6TM3 - chain A; structure by X-ray diffraction, 1.08 A resolution.

== Chain A ==
Molecule: Bifunctional protein MdtA
Organism: Methylorubrum extorquens AM1
Notes: EC 1.5.1.-, 1.5.1.5
Reference sequence: P55818 (MTDA_METEA); residues 1-288 here = UniProt positions 1-288
Amino-acid sequence (303 residues; each row starts with the number of its first residue):
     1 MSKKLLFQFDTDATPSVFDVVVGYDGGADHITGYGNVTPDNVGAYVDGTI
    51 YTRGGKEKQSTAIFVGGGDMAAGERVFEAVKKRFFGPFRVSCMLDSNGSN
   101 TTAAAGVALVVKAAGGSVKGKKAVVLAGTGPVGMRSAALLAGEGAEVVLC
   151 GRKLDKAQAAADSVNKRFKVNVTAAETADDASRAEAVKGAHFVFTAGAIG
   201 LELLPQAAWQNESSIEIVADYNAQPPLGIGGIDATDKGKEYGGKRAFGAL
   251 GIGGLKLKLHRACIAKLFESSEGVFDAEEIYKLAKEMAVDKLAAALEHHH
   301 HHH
Unresolved in the structure: 1, 291-303
Differences from the reference sequence: expression tag (289-303)
Ion coordination: lithium ion site 1: Asp-155, Gln-158; lithium ion site 2: Asp-180, Leu-203
Residues lining bound ligands:
  - 5,10-dimethylene tetrahydromethanopterin (H4M): Ser-16, Phe-18, Asp-19, Asp-47, Tyr-51, Thr-52, Arg-53, Gly-54, Asn-97, Gly-98, Thr-102, Ile-199, Ala-223, Leu-250, Gly-253, Gly-254, Lys-256, Leu-257, Arg-261
  - NADP (NAP; NADP nicotinamide-adenine-dinucleotide phosphate): Asn-97, Gly-98, Thr-102, Ala-127, Thr-129, Gly-130, Pro-131, Val-132, Gly-133, Gly-151, Arg-152, Lys-156, Arg-183, Ala-196, Gly-197, Ala-198, Ile-199, Leu-201, Leu-203, Tyr-221, Asn-222, Ala-249, Ile-252, Gly-253, Lys-256
UniProt features mapped onto this chain:
  - binding site (NADP(+)): Thr-129 to Val-132, Arg-152 to Lys-156, Thr-195 to Ala-198, Lys-256

== In short ==
Chain A binds NADP and 5,10-dimethylene tetrahydromethanopterin. Asp-155 and Gln-158 form the lithium ion site
1. Asp-180 and Leu-203 form the lithium ion site 2. From UniProt: 14 NADP+-binding residues.
Chain A is Bifunctional protein MdtA (Methylorubrum extorquens AM1); the structure, Structure of
methylene-tetrahydromethanopterin dehydrogenase from Methylorubrum extorquens AM1 in a close conformation
containing NADP+ and methylene-H4MPT, was determined by X-ray diffraction, deposited together with 6YK9, 6YKA
and 6TGE.
